Entry 8ZA7 (X-ray diffraction, 1.65 A resolution); this record covers chains A and B.

Chain A:
Molecule: Lmo0067 protein
From: Listeria monocytogenes EGD-e
Reference sequence: Q8YAQ0 (Q8YAQ0_LISMO); residues 1-327 here = UniProt positions 1-327
Chain sequence (332 residues; numbered -4 to 327; the number before each row is that of its first residue; numbers below 1 keep their minus sign (Gly-4 is residue -4)):
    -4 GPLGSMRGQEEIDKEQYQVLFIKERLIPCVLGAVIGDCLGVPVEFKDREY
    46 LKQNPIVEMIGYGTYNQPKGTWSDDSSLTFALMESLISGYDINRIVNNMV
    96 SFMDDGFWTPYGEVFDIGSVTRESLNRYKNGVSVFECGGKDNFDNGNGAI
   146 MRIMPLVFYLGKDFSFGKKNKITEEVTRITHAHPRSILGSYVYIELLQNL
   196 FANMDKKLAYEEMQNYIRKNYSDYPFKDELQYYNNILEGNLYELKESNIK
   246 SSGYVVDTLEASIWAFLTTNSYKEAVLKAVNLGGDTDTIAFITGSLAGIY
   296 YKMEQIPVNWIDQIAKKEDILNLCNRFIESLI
Construct notes: expression tag (-4 to 0)
Metal / ion sites: Mg2+ site 1: Glu39, Asp280, Asp282, Thr283 (together with Adenosine-5-Diphosphoribose); Mg2+ site 2: Ser68, Asp69, Asp70, Asp282 (together with Adenosine-5-Diphosphoribose)
Residues lining bound ligands: Adenosine-5-Diphosphoribose (AR6; [(2R,3S,4R,5R)-5-(6-aminopurin-9-yl)-3,4-dihydroxy-oxolan-2-yl]methyl[hydroxy-[[(2R,3S,4R,5S)-3,4,5-trihydroxyoxolan-2-yl]methoxy]phosphoryl] hydrogen phosphate): Glu39, Tyr60, Ser68, Asp69, Asp70, Asp111, Ile112, Gly113, Ser114, Val115, Thr116, Asn137, Phe138, Asp139, Asn140, Gly141, Asn142, Gly143, Met146, His176, Arg180, Gly248, Tyr249, Asp280, Asp282, Thr283

Chain B:
Molecule: Lmo0066 protein
From: Listeria monocytogenes EGD-e
Reference sequence: Q8YAQ1 (Q8YAQ1_LISMO); residues 425-604 here = UniProt positions 425-604
Chain sequence (180 residues; row label = number of the first residue in the row):
   425 TSLEESEKWGIDGFSVWRNSLSSREIQAIRDYTDIWHYGNMNGYLRGSVE
   475 KLAPDNAERIKNLSSALEKAELPDNIILYRGTSSEILDNFLDLKNLNYQN
   525 LVGKTIEEKGFMSTTTISNQTFSGNVTMKINAPKGSKGAYLAHFSETPEE
   575 AEVLFNIGQKMLIKEVTELNGKIEIIVDLL

Chain A / chain B interface:
Pairs across the interface (77):
  Gly-4(A) - Thr571(B)
  Gly-4(A) - Glu573(B)  hydrogen bond (backbone-side chain)
  Pro-3(A) - Thr539(B)
  Pro-3(A) - Ile541(B)  hydrophobic
  Pro-3(A) - Gln544(B)
  Pro-3(A) - Glu573(B)
  Pro-3(A) - Glu574(B)
  Pro-3(A) - Ala575(B)  hydrogen bond (backbone-backbone)
  Leu-2(A) - Thr539(B)
  Leu-2(A) - Gln544(B)  hydrogen bond (backbone-side chain)
  Leu-2(A) - Phe546(B)  hydrophobic
  Leu-2(A) - Glu574(B)
  Gly-1(A) - Glu574(B)
  Ser0(A) - Thr457(B)
  Ser0(A) - Ser569(B)
  Ser0(A) - Glu574(B)  hydrogen bond
  Met1(A) - Ser537(B)
  Met1(A) - Thr538(B)
  Met1(A) - Thr539(B)
  Met1(A) - Glu574(B)
  Met1(A) - Ala575(B)
  Met1(A) - Glu576(B)
  Arg2(A) - Thr545(B)  hydrogen bond (side chain-backbone)
  Arg2(A) - Ser547(B)  hydrogen bond
  Gly3(A) - Ile459(B)
  Gln4(A) - Tyr456(B)
  Gln4(A) - Ile459(B)
  Gln4(A) - Tyr462(B)
  Gln4(A) - Ser537(B)  hydrogen bond
  Glu5(A) - Thr506(B)
  Glu5(A) - Ser507(B)
  Glu5(A) - Ser547(B)
  Glu5(A) - Gly548(B)
  Ile7(A) - Ile459(B)  hydrophobic
  Ile7(A) - Gly463(B)
  Asp8(A) - Tyr462(B)  hydrogen bond
  Asp8(A) - Arg470(B)  salt bridge
  Asp8(A) - Arg504(B)  salt bridge
  Lys9(A) - Ser507(B)
  Lys9(A) - Glu509(B)
  Gln11(A) - Gly463(B)  hydrogen bond (side chain-backbone)
  Gln11(A) - Asn466(B)
  Gln11(A) - Gly467(B)  hydrogen bond (side chain-backbone)
  Gln11(A) - Arg470(B)  hydrogen bond
  Gln11(A) - Ser472(B)
  Tyr12(A) - Arg470(B)  hydrogen bond
  Tyr12(A) - Glu509(B)
  Tyr12(A) - Ile510(B)  hydrophobic
  Tyr12(A) - Glu532(B)  hydrogen bond
  Val14(A) - Ser472(B)
  Leu15(A) - Arg470(B)
  Leu15(A) - Gly471(B)
  Leu15(A) - Ser472(B)
  Phe16(A) - Asp512(B)
  Phe16(A) - Asn513(B)
  Phe16(A) - Leu517(B)  hydrophobic
  Lys18(A) - Gly471(B)
  Lys18(A) - Glu474(B)  salt bridge
  Glu19(A) - Asn513(B)  hydrogen bond
  Arg20(A) - Asn513(B)  hydrogen bond
  Lys157(A) - Asp512(B)  salt bridge
  Lys157(A) - Leu517(B)
  Phe159(A) - Leu517(B)
  Phe159(A) - Lys518(B)
  Glu190(A) - Lys518(B)  salt bridge
  Gln193(A) - Lys518(B)  hydrogen bond
  Asn194(A) - Lys518(B)  hydrogen bond
  Ala197(A) - Leu515(B)
  Ala197(A) - Asp516(B)
  Ala197(A) - Leu517(B)  hydrogen bond (backbone-backbone)
  Ala197(A) - Lys518(B)
  Asn198(A) - Asp512(B)  hydrogen bond (side chain-backbone)
  Asn198(A) - Leu515(B)  hydrogen bond (side chain-backbone)
  Met199(A) - Asp516(B)
  Met199(A) - Lys518(B)
  Met199(A) - Asn519(B)
  Asn320(A) - Glu474(B)
Interface residues without a listed pair, chain A (34 interface residues in all): Gln13, Lys164, Leu203, Glu207
Interface residues without a listed pair, chain B (42 interface residues in all): Gly505, Ser508, Glu531

Overview:
Chain A and chain B form an interface of 34 and 42 residues respectively, with 20 hydrogen bonds and 5 salt
bridges. Polar pairs include Asp8(A)-Arg470(B), Asp8(A)-Arg504(B) and Lys18(A)-Glu474(B). Chain A binds
Adenosine-5-Diphosphoribose. Glu39(A), Asp280(A), Asp282(A) and Thr283(A) form the Mg2+ site 1.
Here chain A is Lmo0067 protein and chain B is Lmo0066 protein, both from Listeria monocytogenes EGD-e. Entry
8ZA7 (ART-ARH type toxin effector-immunity protein pair of Listeria monocytogenes) was determined by X-ray
diffraction.
